4POY - chain A; structure by X-ray diffraction, 1.50 A resolution.

[Chain A]
Molecule: VHH-metal
Source organism: Lama glama
Notes: antibody fragment or engineered binder
Amino-acid sequence (121 residues; numbered 1 to 121; the number before each row is that of its first residue):
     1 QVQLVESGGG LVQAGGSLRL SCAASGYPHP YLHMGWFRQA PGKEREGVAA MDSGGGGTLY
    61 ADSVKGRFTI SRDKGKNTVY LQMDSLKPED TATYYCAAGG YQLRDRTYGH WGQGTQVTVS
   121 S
Disulfide bonds: Cys-22/Cys-96

[Summary]
Chain A is VHH-metal (Lama glama); the structure, Engineered Dual Specific VHH antibody, was determined by
X-ray diffraction (same publication as 4PPT).
